Entry 4LK0 (X-ray diffraction, 3.91 A resolution); this record covers chains D and M of the 7 polymer chains in the assembly.

== Chain D ==
Molecule: DNA-directed RNA polymerase subunit beta'
From: Escherichia coli
Notes: EC 2.7.7.6
UniProtKB: C5A0S8 (C5A0S8_ECOBW); residues 1-1407 here = UniProt positions 1-1407
Amino-acid sequence (1407 residues; numbered 1 to 1407; the number before each row is that of its first residue):
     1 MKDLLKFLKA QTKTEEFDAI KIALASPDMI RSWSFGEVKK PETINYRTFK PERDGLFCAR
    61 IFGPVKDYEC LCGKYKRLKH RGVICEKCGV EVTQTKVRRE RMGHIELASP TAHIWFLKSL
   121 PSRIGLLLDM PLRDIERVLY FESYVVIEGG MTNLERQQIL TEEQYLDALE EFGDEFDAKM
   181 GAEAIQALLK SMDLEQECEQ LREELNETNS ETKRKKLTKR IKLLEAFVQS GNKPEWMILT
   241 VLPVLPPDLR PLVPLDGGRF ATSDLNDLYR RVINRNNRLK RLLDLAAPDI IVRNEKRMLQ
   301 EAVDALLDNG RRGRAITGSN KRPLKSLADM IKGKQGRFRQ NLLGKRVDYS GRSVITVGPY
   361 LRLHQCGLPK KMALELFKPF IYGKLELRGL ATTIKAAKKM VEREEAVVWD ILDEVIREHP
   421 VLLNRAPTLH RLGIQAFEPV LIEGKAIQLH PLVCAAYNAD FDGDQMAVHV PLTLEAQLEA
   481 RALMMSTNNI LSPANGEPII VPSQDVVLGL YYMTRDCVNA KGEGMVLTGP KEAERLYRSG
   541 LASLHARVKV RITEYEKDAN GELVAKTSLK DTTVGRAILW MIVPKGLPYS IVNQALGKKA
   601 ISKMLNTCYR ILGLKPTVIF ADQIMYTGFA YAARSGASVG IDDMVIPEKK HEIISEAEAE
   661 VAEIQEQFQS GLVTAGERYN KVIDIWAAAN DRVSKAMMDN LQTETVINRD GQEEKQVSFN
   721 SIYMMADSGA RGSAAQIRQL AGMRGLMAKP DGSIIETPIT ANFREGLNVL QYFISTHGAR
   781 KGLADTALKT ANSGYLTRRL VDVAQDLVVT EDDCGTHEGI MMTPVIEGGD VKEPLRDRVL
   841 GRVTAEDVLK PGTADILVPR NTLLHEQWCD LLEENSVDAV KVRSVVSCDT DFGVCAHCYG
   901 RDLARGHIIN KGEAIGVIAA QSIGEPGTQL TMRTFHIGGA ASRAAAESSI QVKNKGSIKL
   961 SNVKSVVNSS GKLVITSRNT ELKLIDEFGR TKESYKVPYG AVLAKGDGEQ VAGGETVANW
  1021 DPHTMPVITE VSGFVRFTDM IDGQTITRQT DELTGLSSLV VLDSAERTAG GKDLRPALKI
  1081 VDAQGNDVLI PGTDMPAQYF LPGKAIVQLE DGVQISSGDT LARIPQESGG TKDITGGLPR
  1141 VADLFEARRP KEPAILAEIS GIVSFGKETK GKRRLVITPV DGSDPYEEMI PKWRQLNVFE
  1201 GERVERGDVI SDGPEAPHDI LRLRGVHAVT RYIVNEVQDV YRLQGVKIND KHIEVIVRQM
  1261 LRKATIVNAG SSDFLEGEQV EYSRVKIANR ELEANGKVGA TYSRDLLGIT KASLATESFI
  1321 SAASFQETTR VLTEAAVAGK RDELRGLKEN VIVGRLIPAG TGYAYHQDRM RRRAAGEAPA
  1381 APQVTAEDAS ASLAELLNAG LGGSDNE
Disordered / not traced: 1-7, 932-947, 1127-1134, 1377-1407
Ion coordination: Zn2+ site 1: Cys-70, Cys-72, Cys-85; Mg2+ near Asp-462 (its only coordinating residue here); Zn2+ site 2: Cys-814, Cys-888, Cys-895, Cys-898

== Chain M ==
Molecule: Bacterial RNA polymerase inhibitor
From: Enterobacteria phage T7
UniProtKB: P03704 (VRPI_BPT7); numbering as in UniProt (aligned over 1-64)
Amino-acid sequence (64 residues; numbered 1 to 64; the number before each row is that of its first residue):
     1 MSNVNTGSLS VDNKKFWATV ESSEHSFEVP IYAETLDEAL ELAEWQYVPA GFEVTRVRPC
    61 VAPK
Disordered / not traced: 1-12, 64

== How chain D and chain M interact ==
Contacting residue pairs (35):
  Glu-211(D) / Asn-13(M)
  Arg-1149(D) / Thr-19(M)
  Arg-1149(D) / Ser-26(M)  hydrogen bond
  Arg-1149(D) / Glu-28(M)  salt bridge
  Pro-1150(D) / Ser-26(M)  hydrogen bond (backbone-side chain)
  Lys-1151(D) / Glu-21(M)
  Lys-1151(D) / Ser-22(M)  hydrogen bond (side chain-backbone)
  Lys-1151(D) / Ser-23(M)  hydrogen bond (side chain-backbone)
  Lys-1151(D) / Glu-24(M)
  Lys-1151(D) / His-25(M)
  Lys-1151(D) / Ser-26(M)  hydrogen bond (backbone-side chain)
  Pro-1153(D) / Ser-26(M)
  Ile-1155(D) / Arg-56(M)
  Glu-1158(D) / Arg-58(M)
  Glu-1158(D) / Val-61(M)
  Thr-1169(D) / Asp-37(M)  hydrogen bond
  Lys-1170(D) / Glu-44(M)  salt bridge
  Lys-1172(D) / Glu-44(M)
  Lys-1172(D) / Val-54(M)  hydrogen bond (side chain-backbone)
  Lys-1172(D) / Thr-55(M)
  Arg-1174(D) / Asp-37(M)  salt bridge
  Glu-1187(D) / Leu-36(M)
  Glu-1187(D) / Pro-59(M)
  Glu-1188(D) / Arg-56(M)  salt bridge
  Glu-1188(D) / Val-57(M)
  Glu-1188(D) / Pro-59(M)
  Met-1189(D) / Leu-36(M)
  Met-1189(D) / Asp-37(M)
  Met-1189(D) / Leu-40(M)  hydrophobic
  Met-1189(D) / Thr-55(M)
  Met-1189(D) / Arg-56(M)
  Met-1189(D) / Val-57(M)  hydrogen bond (backbone-backbone)
  Ile-1190(D) / Arg-56(M)
  Pro-1191(D) / Thr-55(M)
  Arg-1222(D) / Arg-58(M)
Also at the interface, not in a pair above, chain D (19 interface residues in all): Lys-215, Glu-1152
Also at the interface, not in a pair above, chain M (22 interface residues in all): Phe-27, Tyr-32
The authors on this interface:
  - specific contacts: Glu-28(M)/Arg-1149(D) (salt bridge), Asp-37(M)/Arg-1174(D) (salt bridge), Glu-44(M)/Lys-1170(D) (salt bridge), Arg-56(M)/Glu-1188(D) (salt bridge), Arg-58(M)/Glu-1158(D)

== In short ==
19 residues of chain D and 22 residues of chain M are in contact; the contacts include 8 hydrogen bonds and 4
salt bridges. Polar pairs include Arg-1149(D)/Glu-28(M), Lys-1170(D)/Glu-44(M) and Arg-1174(D)/Asp-37(M). The
authors report salt bridges between Glu-28(M) and Arg-1149(D), Asp-37(M) and Arg-1174(D) and Glu-44(M) and
Lys-1170(D) among others; a contact between Arg-58(M) and Glu-1158(D).
Here chain D is DNA-directed RNA polymerase subunit beta' (Escherichia coli) and chain M is Bacterial RNA
polymerase inhibitor (Enterobacteria phage T7). Entry 4LK0 (Crystal Structure Analysis of the E.coli
holoenzyme/T7 Gp2 complex) was determined by X-ray diffraction (same publication as 4LJZ, 4LK1 and 4LLG).
